PDB entry 9ARY | electron microscopy, 3.27 A resolution | chains C and D of the 5 polymer chains in the assembly

Chain C:
Molecule: Guanine nucleotide-binding protein G(I)/G(S)/G(T) subunit beta-1
From: Homo sapiens
Reference sequence: P62873 (GBB1_HUMAN); residue numbers follow UniProt; this construct covers 2-340
Chain sequence (358 residues; row label = number of the first residue in the row; numbers below 1 keep their minus sign (Met-17 is residue -17)):
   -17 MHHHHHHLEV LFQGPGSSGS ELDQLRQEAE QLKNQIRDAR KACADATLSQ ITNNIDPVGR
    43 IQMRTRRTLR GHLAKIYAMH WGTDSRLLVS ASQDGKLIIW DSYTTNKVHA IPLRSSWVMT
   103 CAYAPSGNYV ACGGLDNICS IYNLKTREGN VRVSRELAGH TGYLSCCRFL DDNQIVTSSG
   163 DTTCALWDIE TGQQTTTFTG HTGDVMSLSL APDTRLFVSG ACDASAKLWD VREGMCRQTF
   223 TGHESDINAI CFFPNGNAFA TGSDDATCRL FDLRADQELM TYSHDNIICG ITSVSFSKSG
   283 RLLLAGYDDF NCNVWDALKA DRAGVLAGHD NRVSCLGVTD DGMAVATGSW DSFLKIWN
Disordered / not traced: -17 to 2
Construct notes: expression tag (-17 to 1)
UniProt features mapped onto this chain:
  - modified residue: Ser2 (N-acetylserine), His266 (Phosphohistidine)
  - natural variant: Leu30 (L30F: In MRD42; uncertain significance), Arg52 (R52G: In MRD42), Gly64 (G64V: In MRD42), Asp76 (D76E: In MRD42; D76G: In MRD42), Gly77 (G77S: In MRD42), Lys78 (K78R: In MRD42), Ile80 (I80N: In MRD42; I80T: In MRD42), His91 (H91R: In MRD42; uncertain significance), Ala92 (A92T: In MRD42), Pro94 (P94S: In MRD42), Leu95 (L95P: In MRD42), Arg96 (R96L: In MRD42), 5 further natural variant entries in UniProt

Chain D:
Molecule: Guanine nucleotide-binding protein G(I)/G(S)/G(O) subunit gamma-2
From: Homo sapiens
Reference sequence: P59768 (GBG2_HUMAN); numbering as in UniProt (aligned over 1-71)
Chain sequence (71 residues; numbered 1 to 71; the number before each row is that of its first residue):
     1 MASNNTASIA QARKLVEQLK MEANIDRIKV SKAAADLMAY CEAHAKEDPL LTPVPASENP
    61 FREKKFFCAI L
Disordered / not traced: 1-8, 62-71
UniProt features mapped onto this chain:
  - modified residue: Ala2 (N-acetylalanine), Cys68 (Cysteine methyl ester)
  - lipidation: Cys68 (S-geranylgeranyl cysteine)

Chain C / chain D interface:
Contacting residue pairs (59):
  Ala11(C) with Leu19(D)
  Leu14(C) with Leu19(D), hydrophobic; Lys20(D); Ala23(D), hydrophobic
  Lys15(C) with Leu19(D)
  Ile18(C) with Ala23(D), hydrophobic
  Cys25(C) with Ile28(D); Val30(D)
  Ala26(C) with Val30(D), hydrophobic
  Asp27(C) with Ser31(D)
  Ala28(C) with Val30(D)
  Leu30(C) with Ala34(D), hydrophobic
  Ile33(C) with Ser31(D)
  Thr34(C) with Met38(D)
  Ile37(C) with Met38(D), hydrophobic
  Val40(C) with Leu51(D), hydrophobic
  Met45(C) with Leu50(D), hydrophobic
  Arg48(C) with Asn59(D)
  Arg49(C) with Phe61(D)
  Tyr85(C) with Pro60(D); Phe61(D), hydrophobic
  Cys218(C) with Gln18(D)
  Arg219(C) with Glu22(D); Ile25(D)
  Gln220(C) with Ile25(D)
  Phe235(C) with Leu37(D), hydrophobic; Tyr40(D), hydrophobic; Cys41(D), hydrophobic
  Pro236(C) with Tyr40(D)
  Asn237(C) with Tyr40(D)
  Leu252(C) with Leu37(D), hydrophobic
  Asp254(C) with Ala33(D)
  Arg256(C) with Asp26(D); Arg27(D); Ile28(D); Asp36(D)
  Asp258(C) with Arg27(D), salt bridge
  Gln259(C) with Val30(D)
  Leu261(C) with Val30(D), hydrophobic
  Ser279(C) with Asp48(D), hydrogen bond
  Lys280(C) with Glu47(D); Asp48(D)
  Ser281(C) with Tyr40(D); Cys41(D), hydrogen bond (backbone-side chain); His44(D); Asp48(D), hydrogen bond
  Gly282(C) with Cys41(D)
  Arg283(C) with Cys41(D); Leu51(D)
  Leu284(C) with Leu51(D), hydrophobic
  Asp323(C) with Pro49(D)
  Gly324(C) with Pro49(D); Leu50(D)
  Met325(C) with Pro49(D), hydrophobic
  Ala326(C) with Phe61(D), hydrophobic
  Val327(C) with Leu50(D), hydrophobic
  Ile338(C) with Phe61(D), hydrophobic
  Asn340(C) with Leu50(D); Asn59(D), hydrogen bond
Also at the interface, not in a pair above, chain C (51 interface residues in all): Leu7, Ala21, Ile43, Ser84, Thr221, Ala240, Ala257, Leu300, Val320
Also at the interface, not in a pair above, chain D (31 interface residues in all): Ala12, Val16, Lys29, Glu42

Summary:
Chain C and chain D form an interface of 51 and 31 residues respectively, with 4 hydrogen bonds and 1 salt
bridge. Among the polar pairs are Asp258(C)-Arg27(D), Ser279(C)-Asp48(D) and Ser281(C)-Cys41(D).
Here chain C is Guanine nucleotide-binding protein G(I)/G(S)/G(T) subunit beta-1 and chain D is Guanine
nucleotide-binding protein G(I)/G(S)/G(O) subunit gamma-2, both from Homo sapiens. Entry 9ARY (Global
reconstruction 5-HT2AR bound to 5-HT in complex with a mini-Gq protein and scFv16 obtained by ...) was
determined by electron microscopy, deposited together with 9AS0, 9AS2, 9AS4, 9AS6, 9AS8 and 9ASA.
